Entry 2IHV (X-ray diffraction, 2.30 A resolution); this record covers chains A and C of the 4 polymer chains in the assembly.

Chain A (and C):
Name: Carboxyethylarginine synthase
From: Streptomyces clavuligerus
Notes: EC 2.5.1.66; chain C of this document is another copy of the same molecule, construct and numbering; everything in this record applies to it too
Reference sequence: Q9LCV9 (Q9LCV9_STRCL); numbering as in UniProt (aligned over 1-573)
Amino-acid sequence (573 residues; each row starts with the number of its first residue):
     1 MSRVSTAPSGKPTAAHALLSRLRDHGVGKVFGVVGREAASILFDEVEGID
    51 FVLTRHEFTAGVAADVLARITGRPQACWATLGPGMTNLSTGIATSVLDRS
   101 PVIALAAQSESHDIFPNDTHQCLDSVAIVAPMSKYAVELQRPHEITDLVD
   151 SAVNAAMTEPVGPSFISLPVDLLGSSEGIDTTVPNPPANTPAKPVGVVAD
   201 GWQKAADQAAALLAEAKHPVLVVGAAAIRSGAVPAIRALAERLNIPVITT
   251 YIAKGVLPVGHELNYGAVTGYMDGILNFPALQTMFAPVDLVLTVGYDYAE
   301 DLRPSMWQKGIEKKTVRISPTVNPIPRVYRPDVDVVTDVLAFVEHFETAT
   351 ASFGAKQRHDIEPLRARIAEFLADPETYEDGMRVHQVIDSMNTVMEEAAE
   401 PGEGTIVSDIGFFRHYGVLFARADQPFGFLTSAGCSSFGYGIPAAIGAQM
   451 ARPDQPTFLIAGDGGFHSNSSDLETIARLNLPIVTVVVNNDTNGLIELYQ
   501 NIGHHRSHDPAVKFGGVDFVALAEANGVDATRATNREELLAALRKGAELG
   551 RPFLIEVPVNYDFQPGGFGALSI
Disordered / not traced: 1-10 (chain C: 1-10, 562-573)
Swiss-Prot annotation at these positions:
  - binding site (substrate): Y271, D301, R414, H415, L571
  - binding site (thiamine diphosphate): I410 to F413, S436 to F438, G464, G465, N490 to L495, Y561
  - binding site (Mg(2+)): D463, N490, T492
Bound ions: K+ site 1: E396, E397, A399; Mg2+: D463, N490, T492 (together with thiamine diphosphate); K+ site 2: S468 (shared with 1 residue of chain B)
Ligand contacts:
  - 5-guanidinovaleric acid (GVA; 5-{[amino(imino)methyl]amino}pentanoic acid), molecule 1: R36, H120, Q121
  - 5-guanidinovaleric acid (GVA), molecule 2: Y271, D301, R303, M306, I410, R414, H415, S436, L495, Y499, L571, I573
  - thiamine diphosphate (TPP), molecule 1: V33, V34, G35, E57, T80, P83, G84, N87
  - thiamine diphosphate (TPP), molecule 2: I410, G411, F412, F413, S436, S437, F438, G462, D463, G464, G465, N490, T492, N493, G494, L495, I496, Y561

How chain A and chain C interact:
Residue-residue contacts - 36 pairs, chain A then chain C:
  R21(A) - R330(C)
  R141(A) - R327(C)
  E144(A) - R327(C)  salt bridge
  D147(A) - R327(C)  salt bridge
  D147(A) - R330(C)
  L148(A) - R327(C)
  D150(A) - R330(C)  salt bridge
  S151(A) - P326(C)
  N154(A) - V322(C)
  N154(A) - N323(C)
  T158(A) - V322(C)
  P186(A) - R330(C)
  K193(A) - D200(C)
  V195(A) - V197(C)  hydrophobic
  V195(A) - V198(C)
  G196(A) - V197(C)
  G196(A) - V198(C)  hydrogen bond (backbone-backbone)
  V197(A) - V195(C)  hydrophobic
  V197(A) - G196(C)
  V197(A) - V197(C)  hydrophobic
  V198(A) - V195(C)
  V198(A) - G196(C)  hydrogen bond (backbone-backbone)
  V198(A) - V198(C)  hydrophobic
  A199(A) - V195(C)  hydrophobic
  D200(A) - K193(C)  salt bridge
  V322(A) - N154(C)
  N323(A) - N154(C)
  P326(A) - S151(C)
  R327(A) - R141(C)
  R327(A) - E144(C)  salt bridge
  R327(A) - D147(C)  salt bridge
  R327(A) - L148(C)
  R330(A) - R21(C)
  R330(A) - D147(C)
  R330(A) - D150(C)  salt bridge
  R330(A) - P186(C)
Interface residues without a listed pair, chain A (24 interface residues in all): T146, P324
Interface residues without a listed pair, chain C (24 interface residues in all): T146, T158, A199, P324

Summary:
The chain A/chain C interface involves 24 residues from each chain; the contacts include 2 hydrogen bonds and
7 salt bridges. Polar pairs include E144(A)-R327(C), D147(A)-R327(C) and D150(A)-R330(C). Bound to chain A:
thiamine diphosphate and 5-guanidinovaleric acid.
Both chains are Carboxyethylarginine synthase (Streptomyces clavuligerus). Entry 2IHV (Carboxyethylarginine
synthase from Streptomyces clavuligerus: 5-guanidinovaleric acid complex) was determined by X-ray diffraction,
deposited together with 2IHU and 2IHT.
